Entry 9GLQ (X-ray diffraction, 2.10 A resolution); this record covers chains A and B of the 3 polymer chains in the assembly.

[Chain A (and B)]
Molecule: Tumor protein p73
From: Homo sapiens
Notes: chain B of this document is another copy of the same molecule, construct and numbering; everything in this record applies to it too
UniProt: O15350 (P73_HUMAN); residues 351-398 here = UniProt positions 351-398
Sequence (50 residues; numbered 349 to 398; the number before each row is that of its first residue):
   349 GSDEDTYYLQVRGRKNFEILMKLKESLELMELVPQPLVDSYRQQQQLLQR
Disordered / not traced: 349-351, 398 (chain B: 349-352, 397-398)
Construct notes: expression tag (349-350); conflict K363 (Glu in O15350)
Ion coordination: Co2+: K363, E366 (shared with 1 residue of chain C)
From the paper describing this entry:
  - specificity-determining residues: L380, P384, L385

[Chain A / chain B interface]
Contacting residue pairs (29):
  K370(A) with L375(B); M378(B)
  L371(A) with L371(B), hydrophobic
  K372(A) with Y389(B), hydrogen bond; Q393(B), hydrogen bond
  E373(A) with M378(B); Y389(B); R390(B), salt bridge
  S374(A) with S374(B), hydrogen bond; L375(B); M378(B)
  L375(A) with S374(B)
  E376(A) with Y389(B), hydrogen bond
  L377(A) with M378(B), hydrophobic; V381(B); Y389(B), hydrophobic
  M378(A) with E373(B); S374(B); L377(B), hydrophobic
  V381(A) with L377(B); V381(B), hydrophobic
  Y389(A) with K372(B); E373(B); E376(B), hydrogen bond; L377(B), hydrophobic
  R390(A) with E373(B), salt bridge
  Q393(A) with K372(B), hydrogen bond
  Q397(A) with F365(B); M369(B)
Other interface residues (no listed pair), chain A (16 interface residues in all): L380, V386
Other interface residues (no listed pair), chain B (17 interface residues in all): L380, L385, V386

[Summary]
Chain A and chain B form an interface of 16 and 17 residues respectively; the contacts include 6 hydrogen
bonds and 2 salt bridges. Polar pairs include E373(A)-R390(B), K372(A)-Y389(B) and K372(A)-Q393(B). K363(A)
and E366(A) form the Co2+ site. From the paper: specificity determinants L380(A), P384(A) and L385(A).
Both chains are Tumor protein p73 (Homo sapiens). Entry 9GLQ (Crystal structure of p73 tetramerisation domain
in complex with darpins 1800) was determined by X-ray diffraction together with 9GNB from the same study.
